Entry 9NE9 (electron microscopy, 3.88 A resolution); this record covers chains C and D of the 6 polymer chains in the assembly.

Chain C (and D):
Protein: Proliferating cell nuclear antigen
Organism: Homo sapiens
Notes: chain D of this document is another copy of the same molecule, construct and numbering; everything in this record applies to it too
Reference sequence: P12004 (PCNA_HUMAN); residues 1-261 here = UniProt positions 1-261
Chain sequence (261 residues; each row starts with the number of its first residue):
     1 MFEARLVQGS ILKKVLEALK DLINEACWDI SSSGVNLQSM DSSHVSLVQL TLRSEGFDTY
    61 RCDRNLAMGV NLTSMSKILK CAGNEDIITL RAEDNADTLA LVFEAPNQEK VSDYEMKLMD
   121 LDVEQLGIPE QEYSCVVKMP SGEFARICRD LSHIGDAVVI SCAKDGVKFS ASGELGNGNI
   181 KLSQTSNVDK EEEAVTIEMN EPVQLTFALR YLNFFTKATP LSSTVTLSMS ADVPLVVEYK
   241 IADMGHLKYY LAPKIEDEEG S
Curated features (UniProtKB/Swiss-Prot):
  - DNA-binding region: Arg-61 to Lys-80
  - modified residue: Lys-14 (N6-acetyllysine), Lys-77 (N6-acetyllysine), Lys-80 (N6-acetyllysine), Tyr-211 (Phosphotyrosine), Lys-248 (N6-acetyllysine)
  - cross-link (Glycyl lysine isopeptide (Lys-Gly)): Lys-164 (interchain with G-Cter in SUMO2), Lys-254 (interchain with G-Cter in SUMO2)

Interface between chain C and chain D:
Contacting residue pairs - 31 pairs, chain C then chain D:
  Ser-74(C) with Leu-175(D)
  Lys-77(C) with His-153(D)
  Ile-78(C) with Ile-154(D), hydrophobic
  Lys-80(C) with Arg-149(D); His-153(D), hydrogen bond
  Cys-81(C) with Arg-146(D), hydrogen bond (backbone-side chain); Ile-147(D), hydrophobic; Asp-150(D), hydrogen bond
  Ala-82(C) with Arg-146(D)
  Gly-83(C) with Arg-146(D)
  Glu-109(C) with Lys-181(D); Ser-183(D), hydrogen bond (backbone-side chain); Thr-185(D), hydrogen bond; Glu-193(D)
  Lys-110(C) with Glu-143(D), salt bridge; Lys-181(D)
  Val-111(C) with Ile-180(D); Lys-181(D), hydrogen bond (backbone-backbone)
  Ser-112(C) with Asn-179(D); Ile-180(D)
  Asp-113(C) with Asn-177(D); Gly-178(D); Asn-179(D), hydrogen bond (backbone-side chain)
  Tyr-114(C) with Leu-151(D); Asn-177(D); Gly-178(D)
  Glu-115(C) with Gly-176(D); Asn-177(D), hydrogen bond (side chain-backbone)
  Met-116(C) with Leu-175(D)
  Lys-117(C) with Glu-174(D); Leu-175(D), hydrogen bond (side chain-backbone)
Other interface residues (no listed pair), chain D (20 interface residues in all): Leu-182

In short:
The interface between chain C and chain D involves 16 residues on one side and 20 on the other; the contacts
include 9 hydrogen bonds and 1 salt bridge. Polar pairs include Lys-110(C)/Glu-143(D), Lys-80(C)/His-153(D)
and Cys-81(C)/Arg-146(D).
Both chains are Proliferating cell nuclear antigen (Homo sapiens). Entry 9NE9 (Human polymerase epsilon bound
to PCNA and DNA with a pre-existing mismatch in the blocked conformation ...) was determined by electron
microscopy (same publication as 9NE6, 9NE7, 9NE8 and 9NEA).
